2DD4 - chains B and E of the 12 polymer chains in the assembly; structure by X-ray diffraction, 2.06 A resolution.

Chain B (and E):
Protein: Thiocyanate hydrolase beta subunit
Source organism: Thiobacillus thioparus
Notes: EC 3.5.5.8; chain E of this document is another copy of the same molecule, construct and numbering; everything in this record applies to it too
UniProtKB: O66186 (SCNB_THITI); residues 2-157 here correspond to UniProt positions 1-156 (UniProt number = residue number - 1)
Chain sequence (157 residues; row label = number of the first residue in the row):
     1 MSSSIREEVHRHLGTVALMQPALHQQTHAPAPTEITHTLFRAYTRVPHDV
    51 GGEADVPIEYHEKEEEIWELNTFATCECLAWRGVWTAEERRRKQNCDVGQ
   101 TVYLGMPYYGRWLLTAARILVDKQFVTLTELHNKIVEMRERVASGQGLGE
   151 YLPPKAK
Disordered / not traced: 1-2, 155-157 (chain E: 1-3, 155-157)
Differences from the reference sequence: initiating methionine (1)
Small-molecule neighbours:
  - beta-D-fructofuranose (FRU), molecule 1: His10, Leu13, Gly14
  - beta-D-fructofuranose (FRU), molecule 2: Arg45, Pro47, Cys96, Asp97, Gly99, Gln100
  - beta-D-fructofuranose (FRU), molecule 3: Asp97, Val98, Gly99, Val102, Arg118

How chain B and chain E interact:
Pairs across the interface (46):
  Glu8(B) with His37(E), salt bridge; Arg41(E), salt bridge
  Arg11(B) with Thr38(E)
  His12(B) with Arg41(E); Ala42(E); Arg45(E)
  Leu13(B) with Gly51(E)
  Thr15(B) with Thr38(E); Ala42(E)
  Val16(B) with Arg45(E); Glu53(E)
  Met19(B) with Leu39(E), hydrophobic; Ala42(E), hydrophobic; Tyr43(E); Gln100(E)
  Gln20(B) with Leu104(E)
  Pro21(B) with Gln100(E); Thr101(E); Leu104(E)
  His24(B) with His24(E), hydrogen bond
  Gln26(B) with Gln26(E)
  His37(B) with Glu8(E), salt bridge
  Thr38(B) with Arg11(E); Thr15(E)
  Arg41(B) with Glu8(E), salt bridge; His12(E)
  Ala42(B) with His12(E); Thr15(E); Met19(E), hydrophobic
  Tyr43(B) with Met19(E), hydrophobic
  Arg45(B) with His12(E); Val16(E)
  Gly51(B) with Leu13(E)
  Glu53(B) with Val16(E)
  Ala54(B) with Val56(E), hydrophobic
  Asp55(B) with Val56(E); Pro57(E)
  Val56(B) with Ala54(E), hydrophobic; Asp55(E); Val56(E)
  Pro57(B) with Asp55(E)
  Gln100(B) with Met19(E); Pro21(E)
  Thr101(B) with Pro21(E)
  Leu104(B) with Gln20(E); Pro21(E)
Interface residues without a listed pair, chain B (28 interface residues in all): Leu39, Gly52
Interface residues without a listed pair, chain E (28 interface residues in all): Gly52

Overview:
Chain B and chain E each contribute 28 residues to their interface; the contacts include 1 hydrogen bond and 4
salt bridges. Polar contacts include Glu8(B)-His37(E), Glu8(B)-Arg41(E) and His24(B)-His24(E). Chain B binds 3
copies of beta-D-fructofuranose.
Chain B and chain E are both Thiocyanate hydrolase beta subunit (Thiobacillus thioparus); the structure,
Thiocyanate hydrolase (SCNase) from Thiobacillus thioparus recombinant apo-enzyme, was determined by X-ray
diffraction, deposited together with 2DD5.
